PDB entry 7MSH | electron microscopy, 3.23 A resolution | chains a and d of the 55 polymer chains in the assembly

# Chain a
Molecule: 16S rRNA
Organism: Mycobacterium tuberculosis H37Rv
Sequence (1537 nucleotides; each row starts with the number of its first residue):
     1 UUUUGUUUGG AGAGUUUGAU CCUGGCUCAG GACGAACGCU GGCGGCGUGC UUAACACAUG
    61 CAAGUCGAAC GGAAAGGUCU CUUCGGAGAU ACUCGAGUGG CGAACGGGUG AGUAACACGU
   121 GGGUGAUCUG CCCUGCACUU CGGGAUAAGC CUGGGAAACU GGGUCUAAUA CCGGAUAGGA
   181 CCACGGGAUG CAUGUCUUGU GGUGGAAAGC GCUUUAGCGG UGUGGGAUGA GCCCGCGGCC
   241 UAUCAGCUUG UUGGUGGGGU GACGGCCUAC CAAGGCGACG ACGGGUAGCC GGCCUGAGAG
   301 GGUGUCCGGC CACACUGGGA CUGAGAUACG GCCCAGACUC CUACGGGAGG CAGCAGUGGG
   361 GAAUAUUGCA CAAUGGGCGC AAGCCUGAUG CAGCGACGCC GCGUGGGGGA UGACGGCCUU
   421 CGGGUUGUAA ACCUCUUUCA CCAUCGACGA AGGUCCGGGU UCUCUCGGAU UGACGGUAGG
   481 UGGAGAAGAA GCACCGGCCA ACUACGUGCC AGCAGCCXCG GUAAUACGUA GGGUGCGAGC
   541 GUUGUCCGGA AUUACUGGGC GUAAAGAGCU CGUAGGUGGU UUGUCGCGUU GUUCGUGAAA
   601 UCUCACGGCU UAACUGUGAG CGUGCGGGCG AUACGGGCAG ACUAGAGUAC UGCAGGGGAG
   661 ACUGGAAUUC CUGGUGUAGC GGUGGAAUGC GCAGAUAUCA GGAGGAACAC CGGUGGCGAA
   721 GGCGGGUCUC UGGGCAGUAA CUGACGCUGA GGAGCGAAAG CGUGGGGAGC GAACAGGAUU
   781 AGAUACCCUG GUAGUCCACG CCGUAAACGG UGGGUACUAG GUGUGGGUUU CCUUCCUUGG
   841 GAUCCGUGCC GUAGCUAACG CAUUAAGUAC CCCGCCUGGG GAGUACGGCC GCAAGGCUAA
   901 AACUCAAAGG AAUUGACGGG GGCCCGCACA AGCGGCGGAG CAUGUGGAUU AAUUCGAUGX
   961 AACGCGAAGA ACCUUACCUG GGUUUGACAU GCACAGGACG CGUCUAGAGA UAGGCGUUCC
  1021 CUUGUGGCCU GUGUGCAGGU GGUGCAUGGC UGUCGUCAGC UCGUGUCGUG AGAUGUUGGG
  1081 UUAAGUCCCG CAACGAGCGC AACCCUUGUC UCAUGUUGCC AGCACGUAAU GGUGGGGACU
  1141 CGUGAGAGAC UGCCGGGGUC AACUCGGAGG AAGGUGGGGA UGACGUCAAG UCAUCAUGCC
  1201 CCUUAUGUCC AGGGCUUCAC ACAUGCUACA AUGGCCGGUA CAAAGGGCUG CGAUGCCGCG
  1261 AGGUUAAGCG AAUCCUUAAA AGCCGGUCUC AGUUCGGAUC GGGGUCUGCA ACUCGACCCC
  1321 GUGAAGUCGG AGUCGCUAGU AAUCGCAGAU CAGCAACGCU GCGGUGAAUA CGUUCCCGGG
  1381 CCUUGUACAC ACCGCCCGUC ACGUCAUGAA AGUCGGUAAC ACCCGAAGCC AGUGGCCUAA
  1441 CCCUCGGGAG GGAGCUGUCG AAGGUGGGAU CGGCGAUUGG GACGAAGUCG UAACAAGGUA
  1501 GCCGUACCGG AAGGUGCGGC UGGAUCACCU CCUUUCU
Unresolved in the structure: 1-7, 1527-1537
Modified positions: G7M (N7-methyl-guanosine-5'-monophosphate) at position 518, 2MG (2N-methylguanosine-5'-monophosphate) at position 959, 5MC (5-methylcytidine-5'-monophosphate) at position 960, 4OC (4n,o2'-methylcytidine-5'-monophosphate) at position 1395, UR3 (3-methyluridine-5'-monophoshate) at position 1491, MA6 (6N-dimethyladenosine-5'-monophoshate) at position 1511, MA6 (6N-dimethyladenosine-5'-monophoshate) at position 1512
Ion coordination: Mg2+ site 1 near G24 (its only coordinating residue here); Mg2+ site 2 near U51 (its only coordinating residue here); Mg2+ site 3 near A56 (its only coordinating residue here); Mg2+ site 4 near G95 (its only coordinating residue here); Mg2+ site 5 near A104 (its only coordinating residue here); Mg2+ site 6 near C105 (its only coordinating residue here); Mg2+ site 7: A111, G112, G288; Mg2+ site 8 near A167 (its only coordinating residue here); Mg2+ site 9: G173, A207; Mg2+ site 10 near G205 (its only coordinating residue here); Mg2+ site 11 near U255 (its only coordinating residue here); Mg2+ site 12 near G256 (its only coordinating residue here); 50 more Mg2+ sites not listed
Reported in the primary citation:
  - conformationally variable residues: A693

# Chain d
Name: 30S ribosomal protein S4
Organism: Mycobacterium tuberculosis (strain ATCC 25618 / H37Rv)
UniProt: P9WH35 (RS4_MYCTU); residues 1-201 here = UniProt positions 1-201
Amino-acid sequence (201 residues; each row starts with the number of its first residue):
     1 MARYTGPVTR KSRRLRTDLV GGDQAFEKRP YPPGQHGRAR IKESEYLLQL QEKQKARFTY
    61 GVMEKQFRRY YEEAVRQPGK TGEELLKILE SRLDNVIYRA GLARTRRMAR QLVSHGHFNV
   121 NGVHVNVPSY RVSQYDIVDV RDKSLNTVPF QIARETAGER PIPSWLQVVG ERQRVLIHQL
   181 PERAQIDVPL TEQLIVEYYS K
Unresolved in the structure: 1

# Interface between chain a and chain d
Contacting residue pairs - 108 pairs, chain a then chain d:
  A11(a) / Glu-197(d)  hydrogen bond to the base
  A11(a) / Ser-200(d)  base contact
  A11(a) / Lys-201(d)  base contact
  A29(a) / Lys-201(d)  hydrogen bond to the sugar
  G31(a) / Arg-68(d)  salt bridge to the phosphate
  C400(a) / Lys-65(d)  phosphate contact
  C400(a) / Arg-69(d)  salt bridge to the phosphate
  G401(a) / Gln-66(d)  phosphate contact
  G401(a) / Ser-129(d)  phosphate contact
  C402(a) / Ala-2(d)  base contact
  C402(a) / Gln-66(d)  phosphate contact
  C402(a) / Pro-128(d)  phosphate contact
  C402(a) / Ser-129(d)  hydrogen bond to the phosphate
  G403(a) / Ala-2(d)  hydrogen bond to the base
  G403(a) / Arg-3(d)  phosphate contact
  G403(a) / Arg-110(d)  salt bridge to the phosphate
  G403(a) / Ser-114(d)  phosphate contact
  G403(a) / Pro-128(d)  phosphate contact
  U404(a) / Ala-2(d)  hydrogen bond to the base
  U404(a) / Arg-3(d)  salt bridge to the phosphate
  U404(a) / Thr-5(d)  base contact
  G405(a) / Arg-3(d)  sugar contact
  G405(a) / Gln-111(d)  hydrogen bond to the base
  G406(a) / Thr-5(d)  phosphate contact
  G406(a) / Arg-107(d)  salt bridge to the phosphate
  G406(a) / Met-108(d)  sugar contact
  G406(a) / Gln-111(d)  hydrogen bond to the sugar
  G407(a) / Thr-105(d)  hydrogen bond to the phosphate
  G407(a) / Arg-107(d)  phosphate contact
  G407(a) / Met-108(d)  sugar contact
  G408(a) / Thr-105(d)  phosphate contact
  G412(a) / Lys-28(d)  base contact
  C418(a) / Gln-35(d)  hydrogen bond to the sugar
  U425(a) / Arg-29(d)  salt bridge to the phosphate
  U425(a) / Tyr-31(d)  hydrogen bond to the phosphate
  U425(a) / Gly-34(d)  hydrogen bond to the phosphate
  U425(a) / Gln-35(d)  sugar contact
  U426(a) / Arg-13(d)  salt bridge to the phosphate
  U426(a) / Arg-29(d)  salt bridge to the phosphate
  U426(a) / Pro-33(d)  phosphate contact
  U426(a) / Gly-34(d)  hydrogen bond to the phosphate
  G427(a) / Pro-7(d)  phosphate contact
  G427(a) / Arg-10(d)  salt bridge to the phosphate
  G427(a) / Arg-13(d)  sugar contact
  G427(a) / Arg-29(d)  hydrogen bond to the sugar
  U428(a) / Arg-13(d)  salt bridge to the phosphate
  U428(a) / Gln-24(d)  base contact
  U428(a) / Ala-25(d)  phosphate contact
  U428(a) / Arg-29(d)  salt bridge to the phosphate
  A429(a) / Pro-7(d)  phosphate contact
  A429(a) / Val-8(d)  phosphate contact
  A429(a) / Thr-9(d)  hydrogen bond to the phosphate
  C435(a) / Val-148(d)  phosphate contact
  C435(a) / Pro-149(d)  sugar contact
  U436(a) / His-115(d)  sugar contact
  U436(a) / His-117(d)  phosphate contact
  U436(a) / Thr-147(d)  phosphate contact
  U436(a) / Pro-149(d)  sugar contact
  U437(a) / His-115(d)  hydrogen bond to the sugar
  U437(a) / His-117(d)  phosphate contact
  U438(a) / Ser-114(d)  hydrogen bond to the base
  U438(a) / His-115(d)  sugar contact
  U438(a) / Asn-126(d)  hydrogen bond to the phosphate
  C439(a) / Asn-126(d)  hydrogen bond to the phosphate
  G480(a) / His-124(d)  phosphate contact
  U481(a) / Arg-141(d)  salt bridge to the phosphate
  G482(a) / Lys-143(d)  salt bridge to the phosphate
  A490(a) / Ala-2(d)  base contact
  C498(a) / Lys-42(d)  salt bridge to the phosphate
  A500(a) / Lys-42(d)  salt bridge to the phosphate
  A500(a) / Ser-44(d)  phosphate contact
  A500(a) / Tyr-46(d)  sugar contact
  A500(a) / Leu-47(d)  sugar contact
  A500(a) / Leu-50(d)  sugar contact
  A501(a) / Leu-47(d)  phosphate contact
  C502(a) / His-36(d)  hydrogen bond to the phosphate
  U503(a) / His-36(d)  salt bridge to the phosphate
  G532(a) / Arg-10(d)  hydrogen bond to the phosphate
  G532(a) / Pro-33(d)  hydrogen bond to the base
  G532(a) / Gly-34(d)  base contact
  G532(a) / Gln-35(d)  hydrogen bond to the base
  G532(a) / His-36(d)  hydrogen bond to the base
  G533(a) / Arg-10(d)  salt bridge to the phosphate
  G533(a) / Arg-14(d)  hydrogen bond to the sugar
  U534(a) / Arg-14(d)  salt bridge to the phosphate
  G535(a) / Lys-11(d)  salt bridge to the phosphate
  G535(a) / Leu-50(d)  sugar contact
  G535(a) / Gln-54(d)  phosphate contact
  C536(a) / Lys-53(d)  salt bridge to the phosphate
  C536(a) / Gln-54(d)  hydrogen bond to the phosphate
  C536(a) / Arg-57(d)  salt bridge to the phosphate
  C536(a) / Glu-64(d)  phosphate contact
  G537(a) / Tyr-4(d)  base contact
  G537(a) / Arg-57(d)  salt bridge to the phosphate
  G537(a) / Met-63(d)  phosphate contact
  G537(a) / Glu-64(d)  hydrogen bond to the phosphate
  G537(a) / Lys-65(d)  salt bridge to the phosphate
  A538(a) / Ala-2(d)  phosphate contact
  A538(a) / Lys-65(d)  salt bridge to the phosphate
  C604(a) / Arg-76(d)  salt bridge to the phosphate
  U610(a) / Val-123(d)  sugar contact
  U610(a) / His-124(d)  sugar contact
  U610(a) / Val-125(d)  sugar contact
  U610(a) / Asn-126(d)  hydrogen bond to the base
  U610(a) / Val-127(d)  base contact
  U611(a) / Ser-129(d)  sugar contact
  U611(a) / Tyr-130(d)  sugar contact
  A613(a) / Arg-69(d)  sugar contact
Other interface residues (no listed pair), chain a (54 interface residues in all): G409, A410, G424, G483, C499, G531, G539, C540, U603, A612
Other interface residues (no listed pair), chain d (63 interface residues in all): Gly-37, Arg-92, Arg-104, Arg-131

# Overview
Chain a and chain d form an interface of 54 and 63 residues respectively, with 27 hydrogen bonds and 25 salt
bridges. Polar pairs include A11(a)/Glu-197(d), G403(a)/Ala-2(d) and U404(a)/Ala-2(d). A111(a), G112(a) and
G288(a) coordinate Mg2+ site 7. The Mg2+ site 9 is built by G173(a) and A207(a). The paper reports
conformational variability at A693(a).
Chain a is 16S rRNA (Mycobacterium tuberculosis H37Rv) and chain d is 30S ribosomal protein S4 (Mycobacterium
tuberculosis (strain ATCC 25618 / H37Rv)); the structure, Mtb 70SIC in complex with MtbEttA at Pre_R1 state,
was determined by electron microscopy together with 7MSC, 7MSM, 7MSZ, 7MT2, 7MT3 and 7MT7 from the same study.
